1LZK - chain A; structure by X-ray diffraction, 1.45 A resolution.

[Chain A]
Name: Heroin esterase
Source organism: Rhodococcus sp
UniProtKB: O06441 (O06441_RHOSO); aligned to UniProt positions 1-323 over residues 1-323 (the alignment contains insertions or deletions, so no single offset holds)
Sequence (323 residues; numbered 1 to 323; the number before each row is that of its first residue):
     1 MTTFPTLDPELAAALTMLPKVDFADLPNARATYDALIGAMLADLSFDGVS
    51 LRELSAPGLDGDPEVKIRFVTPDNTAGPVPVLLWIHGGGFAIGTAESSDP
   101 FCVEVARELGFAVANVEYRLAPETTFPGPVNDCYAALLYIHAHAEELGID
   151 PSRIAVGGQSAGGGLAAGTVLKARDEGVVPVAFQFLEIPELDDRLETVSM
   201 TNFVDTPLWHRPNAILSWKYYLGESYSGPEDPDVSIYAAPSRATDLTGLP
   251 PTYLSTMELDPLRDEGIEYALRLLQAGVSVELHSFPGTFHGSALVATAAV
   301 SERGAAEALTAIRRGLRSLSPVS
Unresolved in the structure: 1, 319-323
Modified residues: Mse17, Mse40, Mse200, Mse257 (selenomethionine; parent Met)
Construct notes: modified residue (17, 40, 200, 257)

[In short]
Chain A is Heroin esterase (Rhodococcus sp); the structure, Bacterial heroin esterase complex with transition
state analog dimethylarsenic acid, was determined by X-ray diffraction together with 1LZL from the same study.
